Entry 1RJ4 (X-ray diffraction, 2.00 A resolution); this record covers chain A.

[Chain A]
Molecule: invertase inhibitor
Source organism: Nicotiana tabacum
UniProtKB: O49908 (O49908_TOBAC); residues 1-147 here correspond to UniProt positions 20-166 (UniProt number = residue number + 19)
Amino-acid sequence (151 residues; numbered -3 to 147; the number before each row is that of its first residue; numbers below 1 keep their minus sign (Gly-3 is residue -3)):
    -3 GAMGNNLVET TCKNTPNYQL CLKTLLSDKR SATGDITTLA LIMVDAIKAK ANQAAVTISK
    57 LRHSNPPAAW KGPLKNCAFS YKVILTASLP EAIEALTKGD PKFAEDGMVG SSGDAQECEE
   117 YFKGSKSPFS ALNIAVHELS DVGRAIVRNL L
Not modelled in the structure: -3 to 0
Cystine bridges: Cys8-Cys17, Cys73-Cys114
Sequence notes: cloning artifact (-3 to 0)
Metal / ion sites: Cd2+ site 1: Glu113 (together with bis-tris buffer); Cd2+ site 2: His133, Asp137

[Summary]
His133 and Asp137 coordinate Cd2+ site 2.
Chain A is invertase inhibitor (Nicotiana tabacum); the structure, Structure of a Cell Wall Invertase
Inhibitor from Tobacco in Complex with Cd2+, was determined by X-ray diffraction (same publication as 1RJ1).
